PDB entry 2XRZ | X-ray diffraction, 2.20 A resolution | chains A and D of the 3 polymer chains in the assembly

# Chain A
Protein: Deoxyribodipyrimidine photolyase
From: Methanosarcina mazei
Notes: EC 4.1.99.3
UniProtKB: Q8PYK9 (Q8PYK9_METMA); numbering as in UniProt (aligned over 3-464)
Chain sequence (482 residues; row label = number of the first residue in the row; numbers below 1 keep their minus sign (Met-17 is residue -17)):
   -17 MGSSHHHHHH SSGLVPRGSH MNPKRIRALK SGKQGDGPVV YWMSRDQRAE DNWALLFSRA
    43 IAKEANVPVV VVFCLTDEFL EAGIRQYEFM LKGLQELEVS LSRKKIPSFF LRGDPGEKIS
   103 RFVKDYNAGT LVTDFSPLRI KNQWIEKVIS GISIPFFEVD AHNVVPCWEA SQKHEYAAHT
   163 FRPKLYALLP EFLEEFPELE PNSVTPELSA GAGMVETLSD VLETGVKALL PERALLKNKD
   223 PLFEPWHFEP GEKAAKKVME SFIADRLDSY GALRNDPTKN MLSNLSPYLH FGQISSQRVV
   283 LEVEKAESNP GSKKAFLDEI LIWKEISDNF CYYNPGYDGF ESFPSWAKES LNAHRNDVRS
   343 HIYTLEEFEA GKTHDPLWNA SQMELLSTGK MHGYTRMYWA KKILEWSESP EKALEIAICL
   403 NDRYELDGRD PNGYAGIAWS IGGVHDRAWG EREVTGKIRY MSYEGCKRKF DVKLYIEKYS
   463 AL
Disordered / not traced: -17 to 1, 187-197, 463-464
Construct notes: expression tag (-17 to 2); engineered mutation Thr377 (Met in Q8PYK9)
Ligand contacts: FAD (flavin-adenine dinucleotide): Tyr252, Leu264, Ser265, Asn266, Leu267, Ser268, Leu271, Phe298, Glu301, Ile302, Trp305, Lys306, Ser309, Lys372, Met373, Gly375, Arg378, Met379, Ala382, Asn403, Asp409, Gly410, Asp412, Asn414, Gly415, Gly418, Ile419, Ser422
What the authors report for this chain:
  - binding site for Cpd-comprising oligonucleotide: Ala160, His161, Arg164, Arg256, Asn257, Glu301, Trp305, Met379, Trp421, Arg429, Arg441, Arg450, Lys451
  - catalytic residues: Arg256, Glu301 (proposed by the authors, not directly observed)
  - binding site for Counterstrand-oligonucleotide (chain D): Arg429
  - conformationally variable residues (side-chain flip): Trp431
  - contacts within the chain: Asp428-Arg441 (salt bridge), Trp431-Arg441
  - mutagenesis - N403A, N403L: abolished binding to flavin-adenine dinucleotide
  - mutagenesis - W381F, N403D (at least 70%): decreased binding to flavin-adenine dinucleotide
  - mutagenesis - W381F: abolished catalytic activity on photoreduction
  - mutagenesis - W360F (22-fold): decreased catalytic activity on photoreduction
  - mutagenesis - W388F: decreased catalytic activity
  - mutagenesis - Y345F, Y380F: unchanged catalytic activity

# Chain D
Molecule: Counterstrand-oligonucleotide
Sequence (14 nucleotides; each row starts with the number of its first residue):
     1 TGCGCGAAGC CGAT

# Chain A / chain D interface
Residue-residue contacts (11):
  Lys155(A) - DG12(D)  phosphate contact
  Tyr158(A) - DC11(D)  phosphate contact
  Tyr158(A) - DG12(D)  phosphate contact
  Thr162(A) - DG12(D)  sugar contact
  Trp328(A) - DC10(D)  phosphate contact
  Arg429(A) - DA8(D)  hydrogen bond to the base
  Arg429(A) - DG9(D)  hydrogen bond to the base
  Ala430(A) - DG9(D)  sugar contact
  Trp431(A) - DG6(D)  base contact
  Trp431(A) - DA7(D)  base contact
  Arg450(A) - DT1(D)  base contact

# In short
Chain A and chain D each contribute 8 residues to their interface, with 2 hydrogen bonds. Among the polar
pairs are Arg429(A)-DA8(D) and Arg429(A)-DG9(D). Chain A binds flavin-adenine dinucleotide. From the paper:
catalytic residues Arg256(A) and Glu301(A); N403A and N403L of chain A abolish binding to flavin-adenine
dinucleotide; 8 substitutions were tested in all.
Chain A is Deoxyribodipyrimidine photolyase (Methanosarcina mazei) and chain D is
Counterstrand-oligonucleotide; the structure, X-ray structure of archaeal class II CPD photolyase from
Methanosarcina mazei in complex with intact CPD-lesion, was determined by X-ray diffraction, deposited
together with 2XRY.
